8A9T - chains B and F of the 6 polymer chains in the assembly; structure by X-ray diffraction, 2.30 A resolution.

[Chain B]
Molecule: Tubulin beta-2B chain
Organism: Bos taurus
UniProt: Q6B856 (TBB2B_BOVIN); the author numbering skips numbers that UniProt does not, so the offset changes along the chain: 1-42 = UniProt 1-42; 45-360 = UniProt 43-358; 369-455 = UniProt 359-445
Amino-acid sequence (445 residues; row label = number of the first residue in the row; note: 10 numbers in that range are skipped by the numbering (no residue carries them; nothing is unmodelled there)):
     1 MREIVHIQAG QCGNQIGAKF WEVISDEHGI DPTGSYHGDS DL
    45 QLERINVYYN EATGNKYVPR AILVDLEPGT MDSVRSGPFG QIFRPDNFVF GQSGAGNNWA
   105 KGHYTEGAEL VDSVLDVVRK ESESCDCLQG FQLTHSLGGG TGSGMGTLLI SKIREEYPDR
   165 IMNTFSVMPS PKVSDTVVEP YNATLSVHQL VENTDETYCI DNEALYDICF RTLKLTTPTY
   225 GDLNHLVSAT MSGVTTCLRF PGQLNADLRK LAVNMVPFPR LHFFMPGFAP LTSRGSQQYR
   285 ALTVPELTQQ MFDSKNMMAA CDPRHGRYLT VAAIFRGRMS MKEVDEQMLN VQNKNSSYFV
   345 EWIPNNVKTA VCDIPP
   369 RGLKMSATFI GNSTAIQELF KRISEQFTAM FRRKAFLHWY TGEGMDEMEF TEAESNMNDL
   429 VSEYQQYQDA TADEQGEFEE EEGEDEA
Disordered / not traced: 279-280, 439-455
UniProt features mapped onto this chain:
  - motif: Met1 to Ile4 (MREI motif)
  - binding site (GTP): Gln11, Glu71, Ser140, Gly144, Thr145, Gly146, Asn206, Asn228
  - binding site (Mg(2+)): Glu71
  - modified residue: Ser40 (Phosphoserine), Thr57 (Phosphothreonine), Lys60 (N6-acetyllysine), Ser174 (Phosphoserine), Thr287 (Phosphothreonine), Thr292 (Phosphothreonine), Arg320 (Omega-N-methylarginine), Glu448 (5-glutamyl polyglutamate)
  - cross-link (Glycyl lysine isopeptide (Lys-Gly)): Lys60 (interchain with G-Cter in ubiquitin), Lys326 (interchain with G-Cter in ubiquitin)
Bound ions: Mg2+: Gln11 (together with GDP); Ca2+ near Glu113 (its only coordinating residue here)
Small-molecule neighbours:
  - GDP (guanosine-5'-diphosphate): Gly10, Gln11, Cys12, Gln15, Ile16, Ala99, Asn101, Ser140, Gly142, Gly143, Gly144, Thr145, Gly146, Ser147, Val171, Pro173, Val177, Asp179, Glu183, Asn206, Leu209, Tyr224, Leu227, Asn228
  - LNU (ethyl 13-[(3,5-dimethoxyphenyl)methyl]-3-oxa-4,13-diazatricyclo[8.3.0.02,6]trideca-1(10),2(6),4,11-tetraene-12-carboxylate): Val238, Cys241, Leu242, Leu248, Asn249, Ala250, Asp251, Lys254, Leu255, Asn258, Met259, Thr314, Val315, Ala316, Ala317, Ile318, Asn350, Val351, Lys352, Thr353, Ala354

[Chain F]
Molecule: Tubulin beta-2B chain
Organism: Gallus gallus
UniProt: E1BQ43 (E1BQ43_CHICK); residues 1-378 here = UniProt positions 1-378
Amino-acid sequence (384 residues; numbered 1 to 384; the number before each row is that of its first residue):
     1 MYTFVVRDEN SSVYAEVSRL LLATGQWKRL RKDNPRFNLM LGERNRLPFG RLGHEPGLVQ
    61 LVNYYRGADK LCRKASLVKL IKTSPELSES CTWFPESYVI YPTNLKTPVA PAQNGIRHLI
   121 NNTRTDEREV FLAAYNRRRE GREGNVWIAK SSAGAKGEGI LISSEASELL DFIDEQGQVH
   181 VIQKYLEKPL LLEPGHRKFD IRSWVLVDHL YNIYLYREGV LRTSSEPYNS ANFQDKTCHL
   241 TNHCIQKEYS KNYGRYEEGN EMFFEEFNQY LMDALNTTLE NSILLQIKHI IRSCLMCIEP
   301 AISTKHLHYQ SFQLFGFDFM VDEELKVWLI EVNGAPACAQ KLYAELCQGI VDVAISSVFP
   361 LADTGQKTSQ PTSIFIKLHH HHHH
Disordered / not traced: 103-125, 153-158, 175-178, 228-258, 363-370, 382-384
Construct notes: expression tag (379-384)
Small-molecule neighbours: AMP-PCP (ACP; phosphomethylphosphonic acid adenylate ester): Lys74, Pro95, Ile148, Lys150, Ile160, Gln183, Lys184, Tyr185, Leu186, Lys198, Asp200, Arg202, Arg222, Asp318, Met320, Ile330, Glu331, Asn333

[Interface between chain B and chain F]
Residue-residue contacts (16; chain B residue first):
  Arg311(B) - Arg31(F)
  Leu333(B) - Pro56(F)
  Leu333(B) - Gly57(F)
  Gln336(B) - Arg36(F)  hydrogen bond
  Asn337(B) - Thr3(F)
  Asn337(B) - Arg36(F)  hydrogen bond
  Asn337(B) - Gly57(F)
  Asn337(B) - Leu58(F)
  Ser340(B) - Leu30(F)
  Ser340(B) - Arg31(F)  hydrogen bond (backbone-side chain)
  Ser340(B) - Asn34(F)  hydrogen bond
  Ser340(B) - Arg36(F)
  Phe343(B) - Arg31(F)  hydrogen bond (backbone-side chain)
  Phe343(B) - Arg36(F)
  Glu345(B) - Arg31(F)
  Asn350(B) - Arg36(F)
Other interface residues (no listed pair), chain B (11 interface residues in all): Ser341, Asn349, Val351

[In short]
11 residues of chain B face 8 of chain F across their interface; the contacts include 5 hydrogen bonds. Among
the polar pairs are Gln336(B)-Arg36(F), Asn337(B)-Arg36(F) and Ser340(B)-Arg31(F). Chain B binds GDP and
compound LNU. Ligands of chain F: AMP-PCP.
Here chain B is Tubulin beta-2B chain (Bos taurus) and chain F is Tubulin beta-2B chain (Gallus gallus). Entry
8A9T (Tubulin-[1,2]oxazoloisoindole-1 complex) was determined by X-ray diffraction, deposited together with
8A9Z.
